9GB7 - chains N and g of the 48 polymer chains in the assembly; structure by electron microscopy, 3.40 A resolution.

== Chain N ==
Name: gp53 - Tail adaptor protein
Source organism: Clostridioides difficile
Reference sequence: A0A9X8WSH1 (A0A9X8WSH1_CLODI); residues 1-273 here = UniProt positions 1-273
Sequence (273 residues; numbered 1 to 273; the number before each row is that of its first residue):
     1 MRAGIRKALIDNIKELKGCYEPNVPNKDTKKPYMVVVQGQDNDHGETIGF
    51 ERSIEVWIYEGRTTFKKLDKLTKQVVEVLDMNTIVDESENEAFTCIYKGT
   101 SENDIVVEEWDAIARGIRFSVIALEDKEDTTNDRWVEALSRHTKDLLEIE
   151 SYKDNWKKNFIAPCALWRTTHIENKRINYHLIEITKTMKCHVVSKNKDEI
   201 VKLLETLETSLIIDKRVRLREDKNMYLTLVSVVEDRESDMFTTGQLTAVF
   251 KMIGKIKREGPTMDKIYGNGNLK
Unresolved in the structure: 273

== Chain g ==
Name: gp55 - Tail sheath protein
Source organism: Clostridioides difficile
Reference sequence: A0A9X8RMY4 (A0A9X8RMY4_CLODI); numbering as in UniProt (aligned over 1-473)
Sequence (473 residues; each row starts with the number of its first residue):
     1 MATGTWNEKERKEIPGFYNRFKTQAEKSTNTGLKGRLAMPIRANWGDVGK
    51 VVTIKNDLRQLKNLFGDDMNYSAFKLGKLALLGNVKELLLYRLVDGNQKK
   101 GTLTLKDTTENSAKDVIKLETKYPTARNFNVTIKSNLVDSDKKDFIFFEN
   151 TKQLFSSSIKGTIDEIVLEINSNLDNEYVIATKVADSDTILANVVNQALE
   201 GGNDGCTSITNESYLKALEEFERYSFDSFVLDGVADEALQETTKAWVAKN
   251 KELGKDILLFLGGKTEDNIKQINDKSKSFNDENIVNVGSSAYYENIKYTP
   301 SEVAVYIAALSVSKGITGSICNAKTIFEEVEPRLSQSEVKECLKSGTLVL
   351 DFDDGDVIIVDDVNTFKKYVDDKNEAMGYISNIMFINTINKDTSLKRKEF
   401 VGKIFNDATGQTTVICALKKYFEELMSQGIISEFNVDIDTELQATAKADE
   451 FYWKWDAVKVDVMKKIYGTGYLG
Unresolved in the structure: 1-35, 58-65, 464-473

== How chain N and chain g interact ==
Pairs across the interface (46):
  G260(N) - F405(g)
  P261(N) - F405(g)
  P261(N) - N406(g)  hydrogen bond (backbone-backbone)
  P261(N) - A448(g)  hydrophobic
  T262(N) - G402(g)
  T262(N) - I404(g)
  T262(N) - N406(g)
  T262(N) - A448(g)
  T262(N) - D449(g)
  M263(N) - F400(g)
  M263(N) - V401(g)
  M263(N) - G402(g)  hydrogen bond (backbone-backbone)
  M263(N) - I404(g)  hydrogen bond (backbone-backbone)
  M263(N) - F405(g)
  M263(N) - N406(g)
  M263(N) - D449(g)
  M263(N) - F451(g)  hydrophobic
  D264(N) - D449(g)  hydrogen bond (backbone-backbone)
  K265(N) - D449(g)  hydrogen bond (backbone-backbone)
  K265(N) - E450(g)
  K265(N) - F451(g)  hydrogen bond (backbone-backbone)
  I266(N) - R397(g)  hydrogen bond (backbone-side chain)
  I266(N) - F400(g)
  I266(N) - F451(g)
  I266(N) - W453(g)
  Y267(N) - R397(g)
  Y267(N) - F451(g)  hydrogen bond (backbone-backbone)
  Y267(N) - Y452(g)
  Y267(N) - W453(g)  hydrogen bond (backbone-backbone)
  G268(N) - R397(g)
  G268(N) - W453(g)
  N269(N) - W453(g)
  N269(N) - K454(g)
  N269(N) - W455(g)  hydrogen bond (backbone-backbone)
  G270(N) - M377(g)
  G270(N) - W455(g)
  N271(N) - W455(g)  hydrogen bond (backbone-backbone)
  N271(N) - D456(g)
  N271(N) - A457(g)
  L272(N) - N374(g)
  L272(N) - A376(g)
  L272(N) - N382(g)
  L272(N) - F385(g)  hydrophobic
  L272(N) - I386(g)  hydrophobic
  L272(N) - D456(g)  hydrogen bond (backbone-side chain)
  L272(N) - A457(g)
Other interface residues (no listed pair), chain N (14 interface residues in all): E259
Other interface residues (no listed pair), chain g (29 interface residues in all): K373, N390, G410, Q411, V414, D439

== In short ==
14 residues of chain N and 29 residues of chain g are in contact, with 12 hydrogen bonds. Among the polar
pairs are I266(N)-R397(g), L272(N)-D456(g) and P261(N)-N406(g).
Here chain N is gp53 - Tail adaptor protein and chain g is gp55 - Tail sheath protein, both from
Clostridioides difficile. Entry 9GB7 (Extended phiCD508 neck) was determined by electron microscopy together
with 9G8S, 9GB0, 9GB1, 9GB2 and 9GB5 from the same study.
